PDB entry 1T6O | X-ray diffraction, 2.00 A resolution | chains A and B of the 3 polymer chains in the assembly

# Chain A
Protein: phosphoprotein
Source organism: Measles virus
Amino-acid sequence (51 residues; numbered 457 to 507; the number before each row is that of its first residue):
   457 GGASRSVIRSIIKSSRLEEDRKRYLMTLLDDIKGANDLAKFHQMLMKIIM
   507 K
Disordered / not traced: 457, 507
Sequence notes: engineered mutation G458 (Pro in 9181875)

# Chain B
Protein: phosphoprotein
Source organism: Measles virus
Amino-acid sequence (20 residues; row label = number of the first residue in the row):
   486 QDSRRSADALLRLQAMAGIS
Disordered / not traced: 505
Reported in the primary citation:
  - conformationally variable residues (order/disorder transition): Q486 to G503

# Chain A / chain B interface
Residue-residue contacts (26; chain A residue first):
  R477(A) - M501(B)
  Y480(A) - R497(B)
  Y480(A) - M501(B)  hydrophobic
  L481(A) - L498(B)  hydrophobic
  L481(A) - M501(B)  hydrophobic
  L484(A) - A494(B)
  D487(A) - R490(B)
  D487(A) - S491(B)
  D487(A) - A494(B)
  I488(A) - S491(B)
  I488(A) - A494(B)  hydrophobic
  I488(A) - L495(B)  hydrophobic
  K489(A) - S488(B)
  K489(A) - S491(B)  hydrogen bond (backbone-side chain)
  D493(A) - S491(B)  hydrogen bond
  D493(A) - L495(B)
  K496(A) - L495(B)
  F497(A) - L495(B)
  F497(A) - L498(B)  hydrophobic
  M500(A) - L495(B)
  M500(A) - L498(B)  hydrophobic
  M500(A) - Q499(B)
  M500(A) - I504(B)  hydrophobic
  K503(A) - I504(B)
  I504(A) - L498(B)  hydrophobic
  I504(A) - A502(B)  hydrophobic
Other interface residues (no listed pair), chain A (14 interface residues in all): L501
Other interface residues (no listed pair), chain B (13 interface residues in all): D487, A492
Interface features reported in the paper:
  - pairs named by the authors: I488(A)-S491(B) (backbone contact), D493(A)-S491(B) (hydrogen bond)
  - interface residues, chain A: L481(A), L484(A), I488(A), F497(A), I504(A)
  - interface residues, chain B: S491(B), A494(B), L495(B), L498(B), M501(B)

# In short
14 residues of chain A face 13 of chain B across their interface; the contacts include 2 hydrogen bonds. Polar
contacts include K489(A)-S491(B) and D493(A)-S491(B). The authors report a backbone contact between I488(A)
and S491(B); a hydrogen bond between D493(A) and S491(B). From the paper: interface residues L481(A), L484(A)
and S491(B) among others; conformational variability at Q486(B).
Chain A is phosphoprotein and chain B is phosphoprotein, both from Measles virus; the structure,
Nucleocapsid-binding domain of the measles virus P protein (amino acids 457-507) in complex with amino acids
..., was determined by X-ray diffraction.
